Entry 1S7Y (X-ray diffraction, 1.75 A resolution); this record covers chains A and B.

Chain A (and B):
Molecule: Glutamate receptor, ionotropic kainate 2 precursor
Source organism: Rattus norvegicus
Notes: fragment: GluR6 S1S2; engineered mutation(s): 1st Gly is vector encoded; remaining sequence corresponds to S398-K513 & P636-E755 of the mature GluR6 peptide joined by a vector encoded GT linker; chain B of this document is another copy of the same molecule, construct and numbering; everything in this record applies to it too
UniProt: P42260 (GRIK2_RAT); aligned to UniProt positions 429-686 over residues 2-259 (the alignment contains insertions or deletions, so no single offset holds)
Amino-acid sequence (259 residues; numbered 1 to 259; the number before each row is that of its first residue):
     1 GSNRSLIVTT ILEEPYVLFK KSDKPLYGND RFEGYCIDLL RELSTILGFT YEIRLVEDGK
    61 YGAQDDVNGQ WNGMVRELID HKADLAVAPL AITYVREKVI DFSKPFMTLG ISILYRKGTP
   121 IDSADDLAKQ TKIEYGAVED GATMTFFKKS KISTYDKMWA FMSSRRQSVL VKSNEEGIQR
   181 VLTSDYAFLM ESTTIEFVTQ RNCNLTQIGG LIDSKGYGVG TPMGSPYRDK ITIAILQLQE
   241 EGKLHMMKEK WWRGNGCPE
Disordered / not traced: 1-2, 254-259
Small-molecule neighbours: glutamic acid (GLU): Tyr-61, Pro-89, Leu-90, Ala-91, Arg-96, Val-138, Gly-141, Ala-142, Thr-143, Asn-174, Met-190, Glu-191, Tyr-217
Swiss-Prot annotation at these positions:
  - binding site (L-glutamate): Pro-89, Ala-91, Arg-96
  - glycosylation: Asn-3 (N-linked (GlcNAc...) asparagine)

Chain A / chain B interface:
Pairs across the interface (15; chain A residue first):
  Thr-108(A) with Gly-209(B); Gly-210(B)
  Gly-118(A) with Glu-240(B)
  Thr-119(A) with Glu-240(B)
  Pro-120(A) with Glu-240(B)
  Asp-122(A) with Gln-239(B), hydrogen bond
  Gly-209(A) with Thr-108(B)
  Gly-210(A) with Thr-108(B)
  Leu-211(A) with Leu-211(B), hydrophobic; Ser-214(B), hydrogen bond (backbone-side chain)
  Ser-214(A) with Leu-211(B), hydrogen bond (side chain-backbone)
  Gln-239(A) with Asp-122(B)
  Glu-240(A) with Gly-118(B); Thr-119(B); Pro-120(B)
Interface residues without a listed pair, chain A (13 interface residues in all): Ile-121, Leu-236
Interface residues without a listed pair, chain B (12 interface residues in all): Leu-236

Overview:
Chain A and chain B form an interface of 13 and 12 residues respectively, with 3 hydrogen bonds. Polar
contacts include Asp-122(A)/Gln-239(B) and Leu-211(A)/Ser-214(B). Chain A binds glutamic acid. UniProt lists 3
L-glutamate-binding residues on chain A.
Chain A and chain B are both Glutamate receptor, ionotropic kainate 2 precursor (Rattus norvegicus); the
structure, Crystal structure of the GluR6 ligand binding core in complex with glutamate at 1.75 A resolution
..., was determined by X-ray diffraction (same publication as 1SD3, 1S50, 1S9T, 1TT1 and 1TXF).
